8S0A - chains X and 4 of the 8 polymer chains in the assembly; structure by electron microscopy, 3.20 A resolution.

[Chain X]
Molecule: 22-nt DNA strand
Sequence (22 nucleotides; numbered 1 to 22; the number before each row is that of its first residue):
     1 ATGCATGCAT GCGCATGCAT GC

[Chain 4]
Molecule: DNA replication licensing factor MCM4
From: Homo sapiens
Notes: EC 3.6.4.12
Reference sequence: P33991 (MCM4_HUMAN); numbering as in UniProt (aligned over 1-863)
Sequence (863 residues; numbered 1 to 863; the number before each row is that of its first residue):
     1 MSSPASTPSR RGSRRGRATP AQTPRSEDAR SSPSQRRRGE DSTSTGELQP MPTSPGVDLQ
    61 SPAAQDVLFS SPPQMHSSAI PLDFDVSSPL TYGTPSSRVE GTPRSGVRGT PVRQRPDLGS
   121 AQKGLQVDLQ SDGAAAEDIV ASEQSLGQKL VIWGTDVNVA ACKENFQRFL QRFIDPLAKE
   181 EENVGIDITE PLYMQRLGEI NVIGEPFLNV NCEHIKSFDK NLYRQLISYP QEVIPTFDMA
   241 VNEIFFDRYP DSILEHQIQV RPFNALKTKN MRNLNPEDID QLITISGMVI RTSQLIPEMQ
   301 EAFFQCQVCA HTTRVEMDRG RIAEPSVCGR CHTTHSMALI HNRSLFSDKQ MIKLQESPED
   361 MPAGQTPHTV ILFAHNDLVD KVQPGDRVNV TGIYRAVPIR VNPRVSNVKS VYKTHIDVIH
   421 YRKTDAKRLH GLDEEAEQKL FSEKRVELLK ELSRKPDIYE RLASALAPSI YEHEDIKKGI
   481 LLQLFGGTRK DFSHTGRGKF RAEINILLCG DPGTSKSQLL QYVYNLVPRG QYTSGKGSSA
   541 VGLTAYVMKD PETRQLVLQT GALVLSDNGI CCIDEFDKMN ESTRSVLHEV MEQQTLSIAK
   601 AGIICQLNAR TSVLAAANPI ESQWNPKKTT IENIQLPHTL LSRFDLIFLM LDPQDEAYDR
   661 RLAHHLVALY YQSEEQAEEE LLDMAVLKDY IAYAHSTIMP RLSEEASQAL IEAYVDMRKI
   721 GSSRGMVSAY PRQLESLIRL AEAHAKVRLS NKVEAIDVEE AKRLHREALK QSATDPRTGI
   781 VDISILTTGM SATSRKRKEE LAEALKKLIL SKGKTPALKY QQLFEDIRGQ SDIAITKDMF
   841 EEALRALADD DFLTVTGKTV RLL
Not modelled in the structure: 1-150, 672-681, 784-863
Sequence notes: variant Met-650 (Leu in P33991)
Bound ions: Zn2+: Cys-306, Cys-309, Cys-328, Cys-331
Residues lining bound ligands: ADP (adenosine-5'-diphosphate): Arg-497, Glu-592, Arg-643, Arg-732, Glu-735
UniProt features mapped onto this chain:
  - motif: Ser-642 to Asp-645 (Arginine finger)
  - binding site (ATP): Tyr-471, Arg-497, Lys-516, Ser-517, Asn-618, Arg-643, Arg-732, Glu-735
  - modified residue: Ser-2 (N-acetylserine), Ser-6 (Phosphoserine), Thr-7 (Phosphothreonine), Thr-19 (Phosphothreonine), Ser-26 (Phosphoserine), Ser-31 (Phosphoserine), Ser-32 (Phosphoserine), Ser-34 (Phosphoserine), Thr-102 (Phosphothreonine), Ser-105 (Phosphoserine), Thr-110 (Phosphothreonine), Ser-120 (Phosphoserine), Ser-131 (Phosphoserine), Ser-142 (Phosphoserine), Ser-145 (Phosphoserine), Lys-220 (N6-acetyllysine), Lys-450 (N6-acetyllysine), Lys-858 (N6-acetyllysine)
  - cross-link (Glycyl lysine isopeptide (Lys-Gly)): Lys-439 (interchain with G-Cter in SUMO2), Lys-798 (interchain with G-Cter in SUMO2)
  - natural variant: Met-650 (L650M: this construct carries the variant)
  - mutagenesis: Gly-364 (G364R: Reduced MCM complex DNA helicase activity. No effect on MCM complex formation. No effect on MCM complex ssDNA binding and ATPase activity)

[Interface between chain X and chain 4]
Pairs across the interface (6; chain X residue first):
  DA5(X) / Arg-404(4)  salt bridge to the phosphate
  DT6(X) / Asn-402(4)  phosphate contact
  DC14(X) / Ala-601(4)  phosphate contact
  DA15(X) / Lys-600(4)  salt bridge to the phosphate
  DT16(X) / Ser-539(4)  phosphate contact
  DT16(X) / Val-541(4)  phosphate contact
Other interface residues (no listed pair), chain X (6 interface residues in all): DG13

[Summary]
Chain X and chain 4 each contribute 6 residues to their interface; the contacts include 2 salt bridges. Polar
contacts include DA5(X)/Arg-404(4) and DA15(X)/Lys-600(4). Bound to chain 4: ADP. Curated annotation (UniProt)
lists 8 ATP-binding residues and one mutagenesis site on chain 4.
Here chain X is a 22-nt DNA strand and chain 4 is DNA replication licensing factor MCM4 (Homo sapiens). Entry
8S0A (H. sapiens MCM2-7 hexamer bound to double stranded DNA) was determined by electron microscopy together
with 8S09, 8S0B, 8S0C, 8S0D, 8S0E and 8S0F from the same study.
